7QEN - chains G and A of the 6 polymer chains in the assembly; structure by electron microscopy, 3.46 A resolution.

== Chain G ==
Molecule: 50-nt DNA strand
Sequence (50 nucleotides; each row starts with the number of its first residue):
     1 TTTTTTTTTTTTTTTTTTTTTTTTTTTTTTTTTTTTTTTTTTTTTTTTTT
Disordered / not traced: 36-50

== Chain A ==
Protein: Structural maintenance of chromosomes protein 2
Source organism: Saccharomyces cerevisiae
UniProt: P38989 (SMC2_YEAST); numbering as in UniProt (aligned over 1-1170)
Amino-acid sequence (1170 residues; each row starts with the number of its first residue):
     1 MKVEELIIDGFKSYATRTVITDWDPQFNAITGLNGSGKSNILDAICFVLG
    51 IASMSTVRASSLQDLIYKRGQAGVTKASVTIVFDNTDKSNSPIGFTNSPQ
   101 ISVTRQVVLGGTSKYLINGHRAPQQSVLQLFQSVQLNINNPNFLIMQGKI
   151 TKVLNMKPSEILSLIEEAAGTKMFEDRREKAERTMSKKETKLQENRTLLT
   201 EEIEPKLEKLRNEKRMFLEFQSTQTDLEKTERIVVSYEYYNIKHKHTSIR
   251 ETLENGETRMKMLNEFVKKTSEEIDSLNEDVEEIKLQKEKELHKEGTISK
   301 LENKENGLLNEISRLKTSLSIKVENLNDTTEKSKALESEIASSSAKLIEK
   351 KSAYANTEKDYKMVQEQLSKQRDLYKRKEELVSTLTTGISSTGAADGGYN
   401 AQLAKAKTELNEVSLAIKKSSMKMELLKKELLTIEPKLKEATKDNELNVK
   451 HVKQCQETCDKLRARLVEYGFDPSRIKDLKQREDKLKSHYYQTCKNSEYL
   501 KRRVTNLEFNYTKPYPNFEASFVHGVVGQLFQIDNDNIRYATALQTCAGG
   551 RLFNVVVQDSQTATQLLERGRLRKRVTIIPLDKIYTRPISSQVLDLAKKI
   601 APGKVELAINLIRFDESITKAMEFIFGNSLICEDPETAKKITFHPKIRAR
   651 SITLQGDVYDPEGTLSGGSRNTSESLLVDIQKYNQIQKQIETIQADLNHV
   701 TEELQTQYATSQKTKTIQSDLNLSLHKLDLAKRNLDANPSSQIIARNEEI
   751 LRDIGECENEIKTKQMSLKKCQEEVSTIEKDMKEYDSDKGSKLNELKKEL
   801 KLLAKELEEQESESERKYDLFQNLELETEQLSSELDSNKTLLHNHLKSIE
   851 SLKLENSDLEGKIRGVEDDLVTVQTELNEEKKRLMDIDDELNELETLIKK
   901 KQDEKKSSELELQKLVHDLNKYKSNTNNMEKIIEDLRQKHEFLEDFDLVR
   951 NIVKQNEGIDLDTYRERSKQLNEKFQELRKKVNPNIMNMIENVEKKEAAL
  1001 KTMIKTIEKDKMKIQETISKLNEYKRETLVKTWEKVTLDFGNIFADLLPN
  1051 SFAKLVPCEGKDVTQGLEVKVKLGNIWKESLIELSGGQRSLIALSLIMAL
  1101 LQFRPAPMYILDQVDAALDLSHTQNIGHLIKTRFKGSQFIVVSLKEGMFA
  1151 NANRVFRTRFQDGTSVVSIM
Disordered / not traced: 241-945
Differences from the reference sequence: engineered mutation Gln-1113 (Glu in P38989)
Metal / ion sites: Mg2+: Ser-39, Gln-147 (together with ATP)
Small-molecule neighbours:
  - ATP (adenosine-5'-triphosphate), molecule 1: Lys-12, Ser-13, Leu-33, Asn-34, Gly-35, Ser-36, Gly-37, Lys-38, Ser-39, Asn-40, Arg-58, Asp-64, Leu-65, Ile-66, Tyr-67, Lys-68, Arg-69, Gln-147, Gln-1113, Leu-1144
  - ATP, molecule 2: Leu-1073, Lys-1078, Glu-1083, Ser-1085, Gly-1086, Gly-1087, Gln-1088, Ala-1117
UniProt features mapped onto this chain:
  - binding site (ATP): Gly-32 to Ser-39

== How chain G and chain A interact ==
Contacting residue pairs (8):
  DT20(G) with Ser-60(A), sugar contact
  DT21(G) with Ser-61(A), phosphate contact; Leu-62(A), hydrogen bond to the phosphate
  DT22(G) with Arg-105(A), salt bridge to the phosphate; Thr-112(A), phosphate contact; Gln-124(A), sugar contact
  DT23(G) with Gln-124(A), hydrogen bond to the phosphate; Gln-125(A), hydrogen bond to the phosphate
Other interface residues (no listed pair), chain A (8 interface residues in all): Ser-113

== In short ==
4 residues of chain G and 8 residues of chain A are in contact; the contacts include 3 hydrogen bonds and 1
salt bridge. Among the polar pairs are DT21(G)/Leu-62(A), DT23(G)/Gln-124(A) and DT23(G)/Gln-125(A). Bound to
chain A: ATP.
Chain G is a 50-nt DNA strand and chain A is Structural maintenance of chromosomes protein 2 (Saccharomyces
cerevisiae); the structure, S.c. Condensin core in DNA- and ATP-bound state, was determined by electron
microscopy (same publication as 7QFW).
